Entry 1QJH (X-ray diffraction, 2.20 A resolution); this record covers chain A.

[Chain A]
Name: 30S ribosomal protein S6
Organism: Thermus thermophilus
UniProtKB: P23370 (RS6_THETH); residues 1-101 here = UniProt positions 1-101
Sequence (101 residues; each row starts with the number of its first residue):
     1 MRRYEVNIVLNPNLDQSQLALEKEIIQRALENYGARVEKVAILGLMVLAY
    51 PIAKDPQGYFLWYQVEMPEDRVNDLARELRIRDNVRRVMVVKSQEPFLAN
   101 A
Not modelled in the structure: 94-101
Construct notes: engineered mutation Ala-41 (Glu in P23370), Ile-42 (Glu in P23370), Met-46 (Arg in P23370), Val-47 (Arg in P23370)
Reported in the primary citation:
  - self-association interface (contacts with another copy of this molecule): Glu-38 to Gly-44, Val-47 to Tyr-50, Met-89 to Lys-92
  - conformationally variable residues (loop rearrangement): Met-46 to Gln-57
  - mutagenesis - E41A/E42I: unchanged stability

[Summary]
The paper reports that E41A/E42I leave stability unchanged; conformational variability at Met-46.
Chain A is 30S ribosomal protein S6 (Thermus thermophilus); the structure, Protein Aggregation and Alzheimer's
Disease: Crystallographic Analysis of the Phenomenon. Engineered version of the ribosomal protein ..., was
determined by X-ray diffraction together with 1CQM and 1CQN from the same study.
